PDB entry 7K7H | electron microscopy, 3.00 A resolution | chains A and G of the 8 polymer chains in the assembly

Chain A:
Name: Pertussis like toxin subunit B
Organism: Salmonella enterica subsp. enterica serovar Typhi str. CT18
UniProt: A0A286LNT9 (A0A286LNT9_SALET); residue numbers follow UniProt; this construct covers 24-137
Sequence (114 residues; each row starts with the number of its first residue):
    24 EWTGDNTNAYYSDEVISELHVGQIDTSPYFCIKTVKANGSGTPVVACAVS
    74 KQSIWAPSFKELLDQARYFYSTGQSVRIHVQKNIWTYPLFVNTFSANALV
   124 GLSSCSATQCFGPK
Disulfide bonds: Cys54-Cys70, Cys128-Cys133

Chain G:
Name: Pertussis toxin-like subunit ArtA
Organism: Salmonella enterica subsp. enterica serovar Typhi str. CT18
UniProt: A0A4Z0MXD9 (A0A4Z0MXD9_SALET); residue numbers follow UniProt; this construct covers 229-242
Sequence (14 residues; numbered 229 to 242; the number before each row is that of its first residue):
   229 FYDARPVIELILSK

How chain A and chain G interact:
Residue-residue contacts (6):
  Asp87(A) - Lys242(G)  salt bridge
  Arg90(A) - Lys242(G)
  Tyr91(A) - Pro234(G)  hydrophobic
  Tyr91(A) - Leu238(G)  hydrophobic
  Ser94(A) - Arg233(G)
  Thr95(A) - Pro234(G)
Other interface residues (no listed pair), chain G (5 interface residues in all): Asp231

Overview:
The chain A/chain G interface involves 5 residues from each chain; the contacts include 1 salt bridge. The
salt-bridged pair is Asp87(A)-Lys242(G).
Chain A is Pertussis like toxin subunit B and chain G is Pertussis toxin-like subunit ArtA, both from
Salmonella enterica subsp. enterica serovar Typhi str. CT18; the structure, Density-fitted Model Structure of
Antibody Variable Domains of TyTx1 in Complex with PltB pentamer of Typhoid ..., was determined by electron
microscopy, deposited together with 7K7I.
